8PSM - chains A and G of the 3 polymer chains in the assembly; structure by electron microscopy, 3.10 A resolution.

Chain A:
Molecule: Fatty acid synthase subunit alpha
From: Saccharomyces cerevisiae
Notes: EC 2.3.1.86, 1.1.1.100, 2.3.1.41
UniProt: P19097 (FAS2_YEAST); residue numbers follow UniProt; this construct covers 1-1887
Sequence (1887 residues; row label = number of the first residue in the row):
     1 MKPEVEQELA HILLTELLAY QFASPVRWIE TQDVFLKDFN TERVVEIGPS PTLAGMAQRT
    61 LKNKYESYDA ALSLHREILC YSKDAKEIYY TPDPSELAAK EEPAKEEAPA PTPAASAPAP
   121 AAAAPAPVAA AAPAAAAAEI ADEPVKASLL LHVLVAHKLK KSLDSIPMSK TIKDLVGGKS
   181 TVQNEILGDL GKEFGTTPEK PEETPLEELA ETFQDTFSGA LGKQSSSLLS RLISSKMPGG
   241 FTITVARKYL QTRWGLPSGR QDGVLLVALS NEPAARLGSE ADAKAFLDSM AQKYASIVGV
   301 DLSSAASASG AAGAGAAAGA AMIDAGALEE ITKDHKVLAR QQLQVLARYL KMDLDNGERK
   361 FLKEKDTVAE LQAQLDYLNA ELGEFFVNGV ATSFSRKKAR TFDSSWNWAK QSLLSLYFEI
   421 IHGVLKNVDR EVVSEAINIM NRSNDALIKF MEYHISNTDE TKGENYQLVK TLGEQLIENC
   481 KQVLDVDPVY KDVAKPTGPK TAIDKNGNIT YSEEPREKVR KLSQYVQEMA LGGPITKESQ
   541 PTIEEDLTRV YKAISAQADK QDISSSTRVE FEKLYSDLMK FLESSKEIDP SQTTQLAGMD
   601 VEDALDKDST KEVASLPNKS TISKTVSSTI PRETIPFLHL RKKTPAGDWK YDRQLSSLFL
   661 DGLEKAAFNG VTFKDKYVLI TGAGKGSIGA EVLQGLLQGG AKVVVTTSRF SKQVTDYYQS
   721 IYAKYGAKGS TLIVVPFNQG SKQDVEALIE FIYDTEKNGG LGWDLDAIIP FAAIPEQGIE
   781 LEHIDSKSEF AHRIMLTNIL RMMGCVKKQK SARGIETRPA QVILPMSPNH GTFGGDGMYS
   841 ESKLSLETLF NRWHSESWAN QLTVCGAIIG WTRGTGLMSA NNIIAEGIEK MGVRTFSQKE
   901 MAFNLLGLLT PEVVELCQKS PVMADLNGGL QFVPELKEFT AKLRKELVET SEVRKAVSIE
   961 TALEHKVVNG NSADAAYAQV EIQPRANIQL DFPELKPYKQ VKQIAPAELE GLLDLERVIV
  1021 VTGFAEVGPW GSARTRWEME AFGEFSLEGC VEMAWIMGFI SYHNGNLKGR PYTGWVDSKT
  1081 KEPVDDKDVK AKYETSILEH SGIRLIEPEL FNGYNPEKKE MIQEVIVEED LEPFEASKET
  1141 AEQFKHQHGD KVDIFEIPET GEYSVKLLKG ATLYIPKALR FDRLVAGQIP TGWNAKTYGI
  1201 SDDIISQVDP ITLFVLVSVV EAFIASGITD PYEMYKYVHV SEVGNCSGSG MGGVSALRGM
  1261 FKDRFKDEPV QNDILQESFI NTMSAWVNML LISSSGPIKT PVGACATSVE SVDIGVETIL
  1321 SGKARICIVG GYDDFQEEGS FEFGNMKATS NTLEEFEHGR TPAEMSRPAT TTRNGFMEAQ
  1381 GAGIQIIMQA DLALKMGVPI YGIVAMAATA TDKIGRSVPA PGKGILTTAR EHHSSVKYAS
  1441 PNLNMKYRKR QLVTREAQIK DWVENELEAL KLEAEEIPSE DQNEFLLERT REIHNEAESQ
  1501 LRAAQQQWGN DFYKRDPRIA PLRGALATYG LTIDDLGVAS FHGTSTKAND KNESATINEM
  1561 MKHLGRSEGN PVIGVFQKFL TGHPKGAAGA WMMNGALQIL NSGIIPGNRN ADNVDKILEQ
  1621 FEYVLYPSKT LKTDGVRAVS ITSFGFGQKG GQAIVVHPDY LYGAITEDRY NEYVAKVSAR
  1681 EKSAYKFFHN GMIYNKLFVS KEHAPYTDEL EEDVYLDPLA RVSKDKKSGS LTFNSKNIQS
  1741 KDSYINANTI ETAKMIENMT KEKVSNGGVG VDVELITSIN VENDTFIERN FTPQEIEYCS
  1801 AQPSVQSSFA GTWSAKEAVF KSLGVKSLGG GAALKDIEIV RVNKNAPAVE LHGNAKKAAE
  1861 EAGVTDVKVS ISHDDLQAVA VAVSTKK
Not modelled in the structure: 95-327, 540-601, 875-879, 1826-1832, 1887
Disulfide bonds: Cys1246-Cys1327
Residues lining bound ligands: 4'-phosphopantetheine (PNS): Thr52, Met56, Arg59
Curated features (UniProtKB/Swiss-Prot):
  - active site (For beta-ketoacyl synthase activity): Cys1305, His1542, His1583
  - binding site (acetyl-CoA): Asp1772 to Glu1774, Tyr1798, Ser1808, Glu1817 to Ser1827, Arg1841 to Lys1844, Ile1871 to His1873
  - binding site (Mg(2+)): Asp1772, Val1773, Glu1774, Ser1872, His1873
  - modified residue: Ser50 (Phosphoserine), Ser180 (O-(pantetheine 4'-phosphoryl)serine), Ser523 (Phosphoserine), Ser958 (Phosphoserine), Ser1440 (Phosphoserine)
  - cross-link: Lys37 (Glycyl lysine isopeptide (Lys-Gly) (interchain with G-Cter in ubiquitin))
  - mutagenesis: Gly1250 (G1250S: Cerulenin-resistance), Val1769 (V1769D: Does not affect oligomerization; when associated with S-1771 and L-1773 or S-1771; L-1773; S-1879 and E-1881), Gly1770 (G1770D: Loss of transferase activity), Val1771 (V1771S: Does not affect oligomerization but lacks transferase activity; when associated with D-1769 and L-1773 or D-1769; L-1773; S-1879 and E-1881), Asp1772 (D1772S: Loss of transferase activity; when associated with S-1774), Val1773 (V1773L: Does not affect oligomerization but lacks transferase activity; when associated with D-1769 and S-1771 or D-1769; S-1771; S-1879 and E-1881), Glu1774 (E1774S: Loss of transferase activity; when associated with S-1772), Arg1841 (R1841A: Loss off transferase activity), Val1879 (V1879S: Does not affect oligomerization but lacks transferase activity; when associated with D-1769; S-1771; L-1773 and E-1881), Val1881 (V1881E: Does not affect oligomerization but lacks transferase activity; when associated with D-1769; S-1771; L-1773 and S-1879)
Reported in the primary citation:
  - post-translational modification sites: Ser180
  - binding site for 4'-phosphopantetheine: Ser180

Chain G:
Molecule: Fatty acid synthase subunit beta
From: Saccharomyces cerevisiae
Notes: EC 2.3.1.86, 4.2.1.59, 1.3.1.9, 2.3.1.38, 2.3.1.39, 3.1.2.14
UniProt: P07149 (FAS1_YEAST); residues 1-2051 here = UniProt positions 1-2051
Sequence (2051 residues; each row starts with the number of its first residue):
     1 MDAYSTRPLT LSHGSLEHVL LVPTASFFIA SQLQEQFNKI LPEPTEGFAA DDEPTTPAEL
    61 VGKFLGYVSS LVEPSKVGQF DQVLNLCLTE FENCYLEGND IHALAAKLLQ ENDTTLVKTK
   121 ELIKNYITAR IMAKRPFDKK SNSALFRAVG EGNAQLVAIF GGQGNTDDYF EELRDLYQTY
   181 HVLVGDLIKF SAETLSELIR TTLDAEKVFT QGLNILEWLE NPSNTPDKDY LLSIPISCPL
   241 IGVIQLAHYV VTAKLLGFTP GELRSYLKGA TGHSQGLVTA VAIAETDSWE SFFVSVRKAI
   301 TVLFFIGVRC YEAYPNTSLP PSILEDSLEN NEGVPSPMLS ISNLTQEQVQ DYVNKTNSHL
   361 PAGKQVEISL VNGAKNLVVS GPPQSLYGLN LTLRKAKAPS GLDQSRIPFS ERKLKFSNRF
   421 LPVASPFHSH LLVPASDLIN KDLVKNNVSF NAKDIQIPVY DTFDGSDLRV LSGSISERIV
   481 DCIIRLPVKW ETTTQFKATH ILDFGPGGAS GLGVLTHRNK DGTGVRVIVA GTLDINPDDD
   541 YGFKQEIFDV TSNGLKKNPN WLEEYHPKLI KNKSGKIFVE TKFSKLIGRP PLLVPGMTPC
   601 TVSPDFVAAT TNAGYTIELA GGGYFSAAGM TAAIDSVVSQ IEKGSTFGIN LIYVNPFMLQ
   661 WGIPLIKELR SKGYPIQFLT IGAGVPSLEV ASEYIETLGL KYLGLKPGSI DAISQVINIA
   721 KAHPNFPIAL QWTGGRGGGH HSFEDAHTPM LQMYSKIRRH PNIMLIFGSG FGSADDTYPY
   781 LTGEWSTKFD YPPMPFDGFL FGSRVMIAKE VKTSPDAKKC IAACTGVPDD KWEQTYKKPT
   841 GGIVTVRSEM GEPIHKIATR GVMLWKEFDE TIFNLPKNKL VPTLEAKRDY IISRLNADFQ
   901 KPWFATVNGQ ARDLATMTYE EVAKRLVELM FIRSTNSWFD VTWRTFTGDF LRRVEERFTK
   961 SKTLSLIQSY SLLDKPDEAI EKVFNAYPAA REQFLNAQDI DHFLSMCQNP MQKPVPFVPV
  1021 LDRRFEIFFK KDSLWQSEHL EAVVDQDVQR TCILHGPVAA QFTKVIDEPI KSIMDGIHDG
  1081 HIKKLLHQYY GDDESKIPAV EYFGGESPVD VQSQVDSSSV SEDSAVFKAT SSTDEESWFK
  1141 ALAGSEINWR HASFLCSFIT QDKMFVSNPI RKVFKPSQGM VVEISNGNTS SKTVVTLSEP
  1201 VQGELKPTVI LKLLKENIIQ MEMIENRTMD GKPVSLPLLY NFNPDNGFAP ISEVMEDRNQ
  1261 RIKEMYWKLW IDEPFNLDFD PRDVIKGKDF EITAKEVYDF THAVGNNCED FVSRPDRTML
  1321 APMDFAIVVG WRAIIKAIFP NTVDGDLLKL VHLSNGYKMI PGAKPLQVGD VVSTTAVIES
  1381 VVNQPTGKIV DVVGTLSRNG KPVMEVTSSF FYRGNYTDFE NTFQKTVEPV YQMHIKTSKD
  1441 IAVLRSKEWF QLDDEDFDLL NKTLTFETET EVTFKNANIF SSVKCFGPIK VELPTKETVE
  1501 IGIVDYEAGA SHGNPVVDFL KRNGSTLEQK VNLENPIPIA VLDSYTPSTN EPYARVSGDL
  1561 NPIHVSRHFA SYANLPGTIT HGMFSSASVR ALIENWAADS VSSRVRGYTC QFVDMVLPNT
  1621 ALKTSIQHVG MINGRKLIKF ETRNEDDVVV LTGEAEIEQP VTTFVFTGQG SQEQGMGMDL
  1681 YKTSKAAQDV WNRADNHFKD TYGFSILDIV INNPVNLTIH FGGEKGKRIR ENYSAMIFET
  1741 IVDGKLKTEK IFKEINEHST SYTFRSEKGL LSATQFTQPA LTLMEKAAFE DLKSKGLIPA
  1801 DATFAGHSLG EYAALASLAD VMSIESLVEV VFYRGMTMQV AVPRDELGRS NYGMIAINPG
  1861 RVAASFSQEA LQYVVERVGK RTGWLVEIVN YNVENQQYVA AGDLRALDTV TNVLNFIKLQ
  1921 KIDIIELQKS LSLEEVEGHL FEIIDEASKK SAVKPRPLKL ERGFACIPLV GISVPFHSTY
  1981 LMNGVKPFKS FLKKNIIKEN VKVARLAGKY IPNLTAKPFQ VTKEYFQDVY DLTGSEPIKE
  2041 IIDNWEKYEQ S
Not modelled in the structure: 1-4, 1110-1121, 2051
Residues lining bound ligands:
  - FMN (flavin mononucleotide): Pro595, Gly596, Met597, Thr598, Cys600, Asn650, Ile652, Gly682, Ala683, Lys706, Thr733, Arg736, Gly737, Gly738, Gly739, Ser769, Gly770, Phe771, Leu800, Phe801, Gly802, Ser803, Met806, Leu1054, His1055, Gly1056, Ala1059
  - 4'-phosphopantetheine (PNS): Gln1669, His1807, Ser1808, Met1854, Ala1856, Asn1890, Asn1892, Gln1897, Val1899, Leu1969, Phe1976, His1977
Curated features (UniProtKB/Swiss-Prot):
  - active site: Ser274 (For acetyltransferase activity), Ser1808 (For malonyltransferase activity)
  - modified residue: Met1 (N-acetylmethionine), Thr733 (Phosphothreonine), Ser1121 (Phosphoserine)
  - cross-link: Lys1364 (Glycyl lysine isopeptide (Lys-Gly) (interchain with G-Cter in ubiquitin))
Reported in the primary citation:
  - catalytic residues: Ser1808

How chain A and chain G interact:
Pairs across the interface (232; chain A residue first):
  Met1(A) - Trp2045(G)  hydrophobic
  Met1(A) - Glu2049(G)
  Lys2(A) - Gln2050(G)
  Glu4(A) - Lys1998(G)
  Val5(A) - Tyr2048(G)
  Glu6(A) - Val2003(G)
  Glu6(A) - Val2021(G)
  Gln7(A) - Lys1998(G)
  Gln7(A) - Val2001(G)
  Gln7(A) - Val2003(G)
  Glu8(A) - Lys1998(G)
  Leu9(A) - Val2021(G)  hydrophobic
  Leu9(A) - Phe2026(G)
  Ala10(A) - Val2003(G)  hydrophobic
  Ala10(A) - Phe2019(G)
  His11(A) - Lys1993(G)
  His11(A) - Ile1996(G)  hydrogen bond (side chain-backbone)
  His11(A) - Lys1998(G)
  His11(A) - Val2001(G)
  Ile12(A) - Lys1993(G)
  Leu13(A) - Phe2019(G)  hydrophobic
  Leu13(A) - Gln2020(G)
  Leu13(A) - Tyr2025(G)  hydrophobic
  Leu13(A) - Phe2026(G)  hydrophobic
  Leu13(A) - Val2029(G)  hydrophobic
  Leu14(A) - Leu1815(G)  hydrophobic
  Leu14(A) - Val1821(G)  hydrophobic
  Leu14(A) - Tyr2010(G)  hydrophobic
  Thr15(A) - Lys1989(G)
  Thr15(A) - Leu1992(G)
  Thr15(A) - Lys1993(G)
  Glu16(A) - Lys1989(G)
  Glu16(A) - Pro2037(G)
  Glu16(A) - Ile2038(G)
  Leu17(A) - Pro2012(G)  hydrophobic
  Leu17(A) - Leu2014(G)  hydrophobic
  Leu17(A) - Phe2019(G)  hydrophobic
  Leu18(A) - Tyr1812(G)
  Leu18(A) - Leu1815(G)  hydrophobic
  Leu18(A) - Phe1988(G)
  Leu18(A) - Leu1992(G)  hydrophobic
  Leu18(A) - Tyr2010(G)
  Ala19(A) - Val1985(G)
  Ala19(A) - Phe1988(G)  hydrophobic
  Ala19(A) - Lys1989(G)
  Tyr20(A) - Lys1989(G)
  Tyr20(A) - Leu2014(G)  hydrophobic
  Tyr20(A) - Thr2033(G)
  Tyr20(A) - Gly2034(G)  hydrogen bond (side chain-backbone)
  Tyr20(A) - Ser2035(G)
  Gln21(A) - Ser1808(G)  hydrogen bond (side chain-backbone)
  Gln21(A) - Glu1811(G)
  Gln21(A) - His1977(G)  hydrogen bond (backbone-side chain)
  Gln21(A) - Asn2013(G)
  Phe22(A) - Arg1834(G)
  Phe22(A) - Met1838(G)  hydrophobic
  Phe22(A) - His1977(G)  hydrogen bond (backbone-backbone)
  Phe22(A) - Leu1981(G)  hydrophobic
  Phe22(A) - Gly1984(G)
  Phe22(A) - Val1985(G)  hydrophobic
  Ala23(A) - His1977(G)
  Ala23(A) - Ser1978(G)
  Ala23(A) - Leu1981(G)  hydrophobic
  Ala23(A) - Met1982(G)  hydrophobic
  Ala23(A) - Val1985(G)  hydrophobic
  Ser24(A) - His1977(G)
  Ser24(A) - Leu2014(G)
  Ser24(A) - Thr2033(G)
  Pro25(A) - Val1889(G)
  Pro25(A) - Tyr1891(G)  hydrophobic
  Pro25(A) - His1977(G)
  Pro25(A) - Asn2013(G)
  Val26(A) - His1807(G)
  Val26(A) - Val1889(G)  hydrogen bond (backbone-backbone)
  Val26(A) - Asn1890(G)
  Val26(A) - Tyr1891(G)  hydrogen bond (backbone-backbone)
  Val26(A) - His1977(G)
  Val26(A) - Asn2013(G)
  Arg27(A) - Asn2013(G)  hydrogen bond (backbone-backbone)
  Arg27(A) - Leu2014(G)
  Arg27(A) - Ala2016(G)
  Trp28(A) - Val1665(G)  hydrophobic
  Trp28(A) - Ala1805(G)  hydrophobic
  Trp28(A) - Gly1806(G)
  Trp28(A) - His1807(G)
  Trp28(A) - Tyr1891(G)  hydrogen bond (backbone-backbone)
  Trp28(A) - Asn2013(G)
  Ile29(A) - Tyr1891(G)  hydrogen bond (backbone-backbone)
  Ile29(A) - Asn1892(G)
  Ile29(A) - Val1893(G)
  Ile29(A) - Glu1894(G)
  Glu30(A) - Ala2016(G)
  Thr31(A) - Ala1805(G)
  Thr31(A) - Ile2011(G)
  Thr31(A) - Ala2016(G)
  Val34(A) - Ile2011(G)  hydrophobic
  Val34(A) - Ala2016(G)
  Val34(A) - Pro2018(G)  hydrophobic
  Phe35(A) - Thr1663(G)
  Phe35(A) - Val1665(G)  hydrophobic
  Phe39(A) - Val1661(G)
  Phe39(A) - Thr1803(G)
  Phe39(A) - Gly2008(G)
  Phe39(A) - Pro2018(G)  hydrophobic
  Thr41(A) - Val1661(G)
  Thr41(A) - Thr1662(G)
  Thr41(A) - Thr1663(G)
  Glu42(A) - Pro1660(G)
  Glu42(A) - Val1661(G)  hydrogen bond (backbone-backbone)
  Arg43(A) - Val1661(G)  hydrogen bond (backbone-backbone)
  Arg43(A) - Thr1662(G)
  Arg43(A) - Thr1663(G)  hydrogen bond (backbone-backbone)
  Val44(A) - Thr1663(G)
  Val45(A) - Thr1662(G)
  Val45(A) - Thr1663(G)  hydrogen bond (backbone-backbone)
  Val45(A) - Phe1664(G)
  Val45(A) - Val1665(G)  hydrogen bond (backbone-backbone)
  Glu46(A) - Val1665(G)
  Glu46(A) - Thr1667(G)  hydrogen bond
  Ile47(A) - Val1665(G)  hydrogen bond (backbone-backbone)
  Ile47(A) - Phe1666(G)
  Ile47(A) - Thr1667(G)  hydrogen bond (backbone-side chain)
  Ile47(A) - Glu1785(G)
  Ile47(A) - Ala1788(G)  hydrophobic
  Ile47(A) - Leu1792(G)  hydrophobic
  Gly48(A) - Thr1667(G)
  Gly48(A) - Met1784(G)
  Gly48(A) - Glu1785(G)
  Pro49(A) - Ser1671(G)
  Pro49(A) - Leu1781(G)
  Pro49(A) - Met1784(G)
  Thr52(A) - Thr1667(G)
  Leu53(A) - Val1665(G)  hydrophobic
  Leu53(A) - Phe1666(G)
  Leu53(A) - Thr1667(G)
  Leu53(A) - His1807(G)
  Met56(A) - Asn1892(G)
  Met56(A) - Val1893(G)
  Met56(A) - Gln1897(G)
  Arg59(A) - Val1893(G)
  Arg59(A) - Gln1896(G)
  Arg59(A) - Gln1897(G)
  Thr60(A) - Val1893(G)
  Asn63(A) - Val1893(G)
  Asn63(A) - Gln1896(G)  hydrogen bond
  Tyr81(A) - Leu1680(G)
  Tyr81(A) - Leu1792(G)  hydrophobic
  Ile88(A) - Leu1792(G)  hydrophobic
  Ile88(A) - Leu1797(G)
  Tyr89(A) - Asp1791(G)  hydrogen bond
  Tyr89(A) - Leu1792(G)
  Tyr89(A) - Lys1795(G)
  Tyr89(A) - Leu1797(G)  hydrophobic
  Tyr90(A) - Leu1533(G)
  Tyr90(A) - Ile1537(G)
  Tyr90(A) - His1628(G)
  Tyr90(A) - Lys1636(G)
  Tyr90(A) - Gln1659(G)  hydrogen bond
  Tyr90(A) - Leu1797(G)  hydrophobic
  Thr91(A) - Glu1534(G)
  Pro92(A) - Ile1537(G)
  Glu952(A) - Lys1439(G)  salt bridge
  Val953(A) - Ala1442(G)  hydrophobic
  Ala956(A) - Lys1439(G)
  Ala956(A) - Val1443(G)  hydrophobic
  Glu960(A) - Val1443(G)
  Glu960(A) - Lys1447(G)
  Glu960(A) - Phe1519(G)
  Glu960(A) - Arg1522(G)  salt bridge
  Glu960(A) - Asn1523(G)  hydrogen bond
  Leu963(A) - Arg1522(G)
  Glu964(A) - Lys1447(G)  salt bridge
  Glu964(A) - Trp1449(G)
  Glu964(A) - Pro1515(G)
  Val967(A) - His1512(G)
  Val967(A) - Gly1513(G)
  Val967(A) - Pro1515(G)
  Val967(A) - Asp1518(G)
  Val968(A) - Tyr1506(G)
  Val968(A) - Ser1511(G)
  Val968(A) - His1512(G)  hydrogen bond (backbone-backbone)
  Gln979(A) - Leu964(G)
  Gln979(A) - Gln968(G)
  Val980(A) - Arg952(G)
  Val980(A) - Leu964(G)
  Val980(A) - Ser965(G)  hydrogen bond (backbone-backbone)
  Val980(A) - Gln968(G)  hydrogen bond (backbone-side chain)
  Glu981(A) - Lys962(G)  salt bridge
  Glu981(A) - Thr963(G)
  Glu981(A) - Leu964(G)
  Ile982(A) - Arg952(G)
  Ile982(A) - Glu955(G)
  Ile982(A) - Glu956(G)
  Ile982(A) - Thr959(G)
  Ile982(A) - Lys962(G)
  Ile982(A) - Thr963(G)  hydrogen bond (backbone-backbone)
  Ile982(A) - Ser965(G)
  Gln983(A) - Glu956(G)
  Gln983(A) - Lys962(G)
  Pro984(A) - Glu956(G)
  Pro984(A) - Thr959(G)
  Pro984(A) - Lys962(G)
  Arg985(A) - Arg953(G)
  Arg985(A) - Glu956(G)  salt bridge
  Arg985(A) - Arg957(G)
  Ala986(A) - Arg957(G)  hydrogen bond (backbone-side chain)
  Asn987(A) - Arg957(G)
  Asn987(A) - Phe958(G)
  Asn987(A) - Gln993(G)  hydrogen bond
  Asn987(A) - Asn996(G)
  Gln989(A) - Gln993(G)  hydrogen bond
  Tyr1062(A) - Gln998(G)
  Tyr1062(A) - Asp1001(G)  hydrogen bond
  Asn1064(A) - Asp1001(G)
  Thr1073(A) - Gln998(G)
  Thr1073(A) - Asp1001(G)
  Thr1073(A) - His1002(G)
  Gly1074(A) - Gln998(G)
  Trp1075(A) - Gln998(G)  hydrogen bond
  Lys1682(A) - Glu992(G)  hydrogen bond (side chain-backbone)
  Lys1682(A) - Phe994(G)
  Tyr1685(A) - Gln993(G)  hydrogen bond
  Tyr1685(A) - Phe994(G)
  Tyr1685(A) - Asn996(G)  hydrogen bond
  Lys1686(A) - Ala915(G)
  Lys1686(A) - Thr916(G)
  His1689(A) - Asn996(G)  hydrogen bond
  His1689(A) - Ala997(G)
  Asn1690(A) - Ala997(G)
  Ile1693(A) - Ala997(G)  hydrophobic
  Ile1693(A) - Gln998(G)
  Tyr1694(A) - Asp1001(G)  hydrogen bond
Other interface residues (no listed pair), chain A (94 interface residues in all): Asn40, Ser50, Lys64, Pro94, Val957, Asn969, Gly970, Ser972, Pro1071, Ser1683
Other interface residues (no listed pair), chain G (135 interface residues in all): Lys960, Ser961, Ser1005, Ser1446, Ala1510, Asn1514, Asn1535, Met1631, Glu1673, Ile1888, Phe1976, Thr1979, Ile1997, Glu1999, Lys2002, Leu2006, Thr2015, Leu2032, Ile2041

Overview:
The interface between chain A and chain G involves 94 residues on one side and 135 on the other; the contacts
include 36 hydrogen bonds and 5 salt bridges. Polar contacts include Glu952(A)-Lys1439(G),
Glu960(A)-Arg1522(G) and Glu964(A)-Lys1447(G). The paper reports the catalytic residue Ser1808(G); a binding
site for 4'-phosphopantetheine at Ser180(A).
Here chain A is Fatty acid synthase subunit alpha and chain G is Fatty acid synthase subunit beta, both from
Saccharomyces cerevisiae. Entry 8PSM (Asymmetric unit of the yeast fatty acid synthase in the non-rotated
state with ACP at the ...) was determined by electron microscopy, deposited together with 8PRV, 8PRW, 8PS1,
8PS2, 8PS8, 8PS9 and 7 further entries.
